PDB entry 5L55 | X-ray diffraction, 2.90 A resolution | chains J and X of the 28 polymer chains in the assembly

Chain J (and X):
Molecule: Proteasome subunit beta type-4
Source organism: Saccharomyces cerevisiae S288c
Notes: EC 3.4.25.1; chain X of this document is another copy of the same molecule, construct and numbering; everything in this record applies to it too
UniProt: P22141 (PSB4_YEAST); residues 1-198 here = UniProt positions 1-198
Chain sequence (198 residues; numbered 1 to 198; the number before each row is that of its first residue):
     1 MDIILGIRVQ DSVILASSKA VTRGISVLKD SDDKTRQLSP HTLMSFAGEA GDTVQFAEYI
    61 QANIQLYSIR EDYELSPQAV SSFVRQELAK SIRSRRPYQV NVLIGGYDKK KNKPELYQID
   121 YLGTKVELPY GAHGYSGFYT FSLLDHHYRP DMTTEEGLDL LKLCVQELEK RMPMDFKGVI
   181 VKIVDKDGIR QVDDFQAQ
Unresolved in the structure: 196-198
UniProt features mapped onto this chain:
  - modified residue: M1 (N-acetylmethionine), S76 (Phosphoserine)

Interface between chain J and chain X:
Pairs across the interface (42; chain J residue first):
  T22(J) with P173(X)
  G24(J) with P173(X)
  I25(J) with Y135(X), hydrophobic; Y139(X), hydrogen bond (backbone-side chain); R171(X); P173(X), hydrophobic
  S26(J) with Y139(X), hydrogen bond; R171(X)
  V27(J) with K170(X); R171(X), hydrogen bond (backbone-backbone); M172(X); P173(X), hydrophobic
  L28(J) with R171(X)
  D30(J) with K170(X), salt bridge
  Y135(J) with I25(X), hydrophobic
  F138(J) with I25(X), hydrophobic
  Y139(J) with I25(X), hydrogen bond (side chain-backbone); S26(X), hydrogen bond
  E169(J) with D175(X); K177(X), hydrogen bond (backbone-side chain)
  K170(J) with V27(X); D30(X), salt bridge; K177(X), hydrogen bond (backbone-side chain)
  R171(J) with I25(X); S26(X); V27(X), hydrogen bond (backbone-backbone); L28(X)
  M172(J) with V27(X)
  P173(J) with T22(X); G24(X); I25(X), hydrophobic; M174(X); D175(X), hydrogen bond (backbone-backbone)
  M174(J) with P173(X); M174(X), hydrophobic; D175(X)
  D175(J) with E169(X); P173(X), hydrogen bond (backbone-backbone); M174(X); D175(X)
  K177(J) with E169(X), hydrogen bond (side chain-backbone); K170(X), hydrogen bond (side chain-backbone)
Also at the interface, not in a pair above, chain X (18 interface residues in all): F138

Overview:
The chain J/chain X interface involves 18 residues from each chain; the contacts include 12 hydrogen bonds and
2 salt bridges. Polar pairs include D30(J)-K170(X), I25(J)-Y139(X) and S26(J)-Y139(X).
Chain J and chain X are both Proteasome subunit beta type-4 (Saccharomyces cerevisiae S288c); the structure,
Yeast 20S proteasome in complex with epoxyketone inhibitor 18, was determined by X-ray diffraction, deposited
together with 5L52, 5L54, 5L5A, 5L5B, 5L5D, 5L5E and 30 further entries.
